Entry 4Q00 (X-ray diffraction, 2.10 A resolution); this record covers chain A.

== Chain A ==
Name: Ferrous iron transport protein B
Source organism: Escherichia coli
UniProtKB: P33650 (FEOB_ECOLI); residues 1-261 here = UniProt positions 1-261
Amino-acid sequence (261 residues; each row starts with the number of its first residue):
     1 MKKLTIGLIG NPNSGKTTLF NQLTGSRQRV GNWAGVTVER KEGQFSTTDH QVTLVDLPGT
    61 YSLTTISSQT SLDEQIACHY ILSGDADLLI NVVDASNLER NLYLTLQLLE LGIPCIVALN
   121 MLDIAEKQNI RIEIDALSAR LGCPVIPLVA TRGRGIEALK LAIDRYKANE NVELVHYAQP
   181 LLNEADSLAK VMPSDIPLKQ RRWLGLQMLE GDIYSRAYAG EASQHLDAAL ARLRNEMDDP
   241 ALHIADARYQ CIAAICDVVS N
Disordered / not traced: 1, 35-38, 261
Construct notes: engineered mutation Ala150 (Ser in P33650)
Swiss-Prot annotation at these positions:
  - binding site (GTP): Gly10 to Thr17, Gly35 to Glu39, Asp56 to Gly59, Asn120 to Asp123, Val149, Thr151
  - mutagenesis: Asp94 (D94N: No effect), Asp123 (D123N: Loss of guanine nucleotide-binding specificity and Fe(2+) uptake), Thr151 (T151A: GTP hydrolysis rate 4-fold slower than wild-type, releases GDP very quickly), Arg152 (R152A: GTP hydrolysis rate 1.3-fold slower than wild-type), Gly153 (G153A: GTP hydrolysis rate 1.8-fold slower than wild-type), Arg154 (R154A: Dramatically reduced GDP release-rate, in construct of residues 1-270. GTP hydrolysis rate 2.7-fold slower than wild-type)
Reported in the primary citation:
  - mutagenesis - S150A: increased catalytic activity on GTP
  - mutagenesis - S150A: increased binding to GDP
  - mutagenesis - T151A: decreased catalytic activity

== Summary ==
Curated annotation (UniProt) lists 23 GTP-binding residues and 6 mutagenesis sites. The paper reports that
S150A increases catalytic activity on GTP; S150A increases binding to GDP.
Chain A is Ferrous iron transport protein B (Escherichia coli); the structure, Crystal structure of an S150A
mutant of the E. coli FeoB G-domain, was determined by X-ray diffraction (same publication as 4Q5I).
